9E14 - chains I and J of the 14 polymer chains in the assembly; structure by electron microscopy, 5.00 A resolution (low resolution: residue-level contacts below are approximate; hydrogen-bond / salt-bridge calls are withheld).

== Chain I (and J) ==
Molecule: Dynein light chain 1, cytoplasmic
From: Homo sapiens
Notes: chain J of this document is another copy of the same molecule, construct and numbering; everything in this record applies to it too
Reference sequence: P63167 (DYL1_HUMAN); residue numbers follow UniProt; this construct covers 1-89
Chain sequence (89 residues; row label = number of the first residue in the row):
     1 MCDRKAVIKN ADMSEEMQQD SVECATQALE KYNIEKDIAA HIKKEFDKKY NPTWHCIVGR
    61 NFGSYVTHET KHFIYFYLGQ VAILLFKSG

== Chain I / chain J interface ==
Residue-residue contacts (51; chain I residue first):
  Glu-35(I) / Asn-61(J)
  Glu-35(I) / Gly-63(J)
  Lys-36(I) / Gly-63(J)
  Lys-36(I) / Ser-64(J)
  Ala-39(I) / Gly-63(J)
  Ala-40(I) / Tyr-65(J)
  Lys-43(I) / Tyr-65(J)
  Lys-43(I) / Val-66(J)
  Lys-43(I) / Thr-67(J)
  Lys-44(I) / Tyr-65(J)
  Thr-53(I) / Thr-67(J)
  Thr-53(I) / Ser-88(J)
  His-55(I) / Val-66(J)
  His-55(I) / Thr-67(J)
  His-55(I) / Phe-86(J)
  His-55(I) / Ser-88(J)
  Ile-57(I) / Ile-57(J)
  Val-58(I) / Phe-62(J)
  Val-58(I) / Gly-63(J)
  Gly-59(I) / Asn-61(J)
  Arg-60(I) / Arg-60(J)
  Arg-60(I) / Asn-61(J)
  Asn-61(I) / Glu-35(J)
  Asn-61(I) / Arg-60(J)
  Phe-62(I) / Glu-35(J)
  Phe-62(I) / Lys-36(J)
  Phe-62(I) / Ile-57(J)
  Phe-62(I) / Val-58(J)
  Gly-63(I) / Glu-35(J)
  Gly-63(I) / Lys-36(J)
  Gly-63(I) / Ile-57(J)
  Gly-63(I) / Val-58(J)
  Ser-64(I) / Lys-36(J)
  Tyr-65(I) / Ala-39(J)
  Tyr-65(I) / Ala-40(J)
  Tyr-65(I) / Lys-43(J)
  Tyr-65(I) / Lys-44(J)
  Tyr-65(I) / Cys-56(J)
  Val-66(I) / His-55(J)
  Thr-67(I) / Lys-43(J)
  Thr-67(I) / Thr-53(J)
  Thr-67(I) / Trp-54(J)
  Thr-67(I) / His-55(J)
  Tyr-75(I) / Lys-36(J)
  Phe-86(I) / His-55(J)
  Phe-86(I) / Phe-86(J)
  Ser-88(I) / His-55(J)
  Ser-88(I) / Ser-88(J)
  Ser-88(I) / Gly-89(J)
  Gly-89(I) / Ser-88(J)
  Gly-89(I) / Gly-89(J)
Interface residues without a listed pair, chain I (24 interface residues in all): Cys-56
Interface residues without a listed pair, chain J (24 interface residues in all): Gly-59

== In short ==
The chain I/chain J interface involves 24 residues from each chain.
Both chains are Dynein light chain 1, cytoplasmic (Homo sapiens). Entry 9E14 (Full-length human dynein-1 in
phi-like comformation bound to a Lis1 dimer under Nde1-Lis1 condition) was determined by electron microscopy,
deposited together with 9E0Z, 9E10, 9E11, 9E12 and 9E13.
